9ILD - chains A and B; structure by X-ray diffraction, 2.18 A resolution.

# Chain A
Molecule: Peptidase
From: Escherichia coli
Reference sequence: A0A3J1GR98 (A0A3J1GR98_ECOLX); residue numbers follow UniProt; this construct covers 1-156
Chain sequence (156 residues; numbered 1 to 156; the number before each row is that of its first residue):
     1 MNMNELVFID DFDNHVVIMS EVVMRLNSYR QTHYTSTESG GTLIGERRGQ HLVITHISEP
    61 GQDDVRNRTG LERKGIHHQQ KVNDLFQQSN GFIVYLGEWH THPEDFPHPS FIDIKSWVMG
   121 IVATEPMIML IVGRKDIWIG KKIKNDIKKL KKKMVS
Unresolved in the structure: 1-2, 155-156
Ion coordination: Zn2+ near His-102 (its only coordinating residue here)

# Chain B
Molecule: Cyclic GMP-AMP synthase
From: Escherichia coli
Reference sequence: A0A7I8YYL1 (A0A7I8YYL1_ECOLX); residues 9-35 here correspond to UniProt positions 264-290 (UniProt number = residue number + 255)
Chain sequence (27 residues; numbered 9 to 35; the number before each row is that of its first residue):
     9 IAAAPAFHVS PSREPEPRKI NKTMVSG
Unresolved in the structure: 35

# Chain A / chain B interface
Residue-residue contacts (64; chain A residue first):
  Glu-5(A) with Ala-11(B)
  Val-7(A) with Ala-10(B); Ala-11(B)
  His-15(A) with Ala-10(B); Pro-13(B)
  Val-17(A) with Ala-11(B), hydrophobic; Ala-14(B), hydrophobic
  Glu-38(A) with Ser-34(B), hydrogen bond
  Glu-46(A) with Pro-19(B)
  Arg-47(A) with Pro-19(B); Ser-20(B), hydrogen bond (backbone-backbone); Glu-22(B), salt bridge; Arg-26(B)
  Arg-48(A) with Ala-14(B), hydrogen bond (side chain-backbone); Phe-15(B), hydrogen bond (side chain-backbone); Val-17(B), hydrogen bond (side chain-backbone); Ser-18(B); Pro-19(B)
  Gly-49(A) with Val-17(B); Ser-18(B)
  His-51(A) with Pro-13(B); Ala-14(B); Val-17(B)
  Val-53(A) with Phe-15(B), hydrophobic
  Leu-71(A) with Met-32(B); Val-33(B); Ser-34(B), hydrogen bond (backbone-backbone)
  Glu-72(A) with Met-32(B); Val-33(B)
  Arg-73(A) with Ile-28(B); Asn-29(B), hydrogen bond (side chain-backbone); Thr-31(B); Met-32(B), hydrogen bond (backbone-backbone)
  His-78(A) with Ile-28(B)
  Gln-79(A) with Arg-26(B), hydrogen bond (side chain-backbone); Lys-27(B); Ile-28(B), hydrogen bond (side chain-backbone)
  Val-82(A) with Arg-26(B)
  Asn-83(A) with Pro-25(B)
  Phe-86(A) with Glu-22(B); Pro-23(B); Glu-24(B); Pro-25(B)
  Asn-90(A) with Arg-21(B), hydrogen bond (backbone-side chain)
  Gly-91(A) with Arg-21(B); Glu-22(B), hydrogen bond (backbone-backbone)
  Phe-92(A) with Pro-19(B), hydrophobic; Ser-20(B); Arg-21(B)
  Val-94(A) with Glu-22(B)
  Tyr-95(A) with Arg-26(B); Ile-28(B), hydrophobic
  Glu-98(A) with Met-32(B)
  His-100(A) with Ser-34(B), hydrogen bond
  Asp-113(A) with Ser-34(B)
  Ser-116(A) with Met-32(B); Val-33(B), hydrogen bond (side chain-backbone)
  Trp-117(A) with Met-32(B)
  Gly-120(A) with Asn-29(B), hydrogen bond (backbone-side chain); Met-32(B)
  Ile-121(A) with Met-32(B), hydrophobic
  Val-122(A) with Arg-26(B), hydrogen bond (backbone-side chain)
  Met-127(A) with Arg-26(B)
  Lys-153(A) with Ala-10(B), hydrogen bond (side chain-backbone)
Also at the interface, not in a pair above, chain A (39 interface residues in all): Thr-42, Thr-69, Gly-70, Ile-112, Met-119
Also at the interface, not in a pair above, chain B (23 interface residues in all): Ile-9

# In short
The interface between chain A and chain B involves 39 residues on one side and 23 on the other, with 17
hydrogen bonds and 1 salt bridge. Among the polar pairs are Arg-47(A)/Glu-22(B), Glu-38(A)/Ser-34(B) and
Arg-48(A)/Ala-14(B).
Here chain A is Peptidase and chain B is Cyclic GMP-AMP synthase, both from Escherichia coli. Entry 9ILD
(Complex structure of Cap3 and CD-NTase) was determined by X-ray diffraction.
